3LEA - chain A; structure by X-ray diffraction, 2.00 A resolution.

Chain A:
Molecule: Disintegrin and metalloproteinase domain-containing protein 17
Organism: Homo sapiens
Notes: EC 3.4.24.86
Reference sequence: P78536 (ADA17_HUMAN); residues 215-476 here = UniProt positions 215-476
Amino-acid sequence (270 residues; each row starts with the number of its first residue):
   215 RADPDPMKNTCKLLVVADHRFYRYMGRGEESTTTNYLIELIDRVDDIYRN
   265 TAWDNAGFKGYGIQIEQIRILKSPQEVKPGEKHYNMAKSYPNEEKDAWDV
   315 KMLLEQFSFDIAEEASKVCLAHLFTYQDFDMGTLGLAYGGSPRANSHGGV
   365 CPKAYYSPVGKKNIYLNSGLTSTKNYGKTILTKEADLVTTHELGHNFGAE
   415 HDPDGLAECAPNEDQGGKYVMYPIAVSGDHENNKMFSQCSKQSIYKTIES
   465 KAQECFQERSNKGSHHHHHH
Not modelled in the structure: 215-216, 475-484
Cystine bridges: Cys-225/Cys-333, Cys-365/Cys-469, Cys-423/Cys-453
Construct notes: engineered mutation Ala-266 (Ser in P78536), Gly-353 (Val in P78536), Gln-452 (Asn in P78536); expression tag (477-484)
Metal / ion sites: Zn2+: His-405, His-409, His-415 (together with Z93)
Small-molecule neighbours: Z93 (2-{[(4R)-2,5-dioxo-4-(4-pyridin-3-ylphenyl)imidazolidin-4-yl]methyl}-6-methoxy-1-oxo-1H-isoindolium): Val-314, Lys-315, Thr-347, Leu-348, Gly-349, Leu-350, Leu-401, Val-402, His-405, Glu-406, His-409, His-415, Val-434, Tyr-436, Pro-437, Ile-438, Ala-439, Val-440

Overview:
Bound to chain A: compound Z93. His-405, His-409 and His-415 coordinate Zn2+.
Chain A is Disintegrin and metalloproteinase domain-containing protein 17 (Homo sapiens); the structure,
Crystal structure of the catalytic domain of TACE with Isoindolinone-biphenyl-hydantoin inhibitor, was
determined by X-ray diffraction (same publication as 3LE9).
